Entry 4BAK (X-ray diffraction, 1.94 A resolution); this record covers chains B and D of the 3 polymer chains in the assembly.

# Chain B
Molecule: Thrombin heavy chain
Source organism: Homo sapiens
Notes: EC 3.4.21.5
UniProtKB: P00734 (THRB_HUMAN); the construct lacks a stretch of the UniProt sequence, so the offset changes along the chain: 37-184 = UniProt 364-511; 185-289 = UniProt 518-622
Sequence (259 residues; row label = number of the first residue in the row; a row labelled like 184A-184F holds insertion residues (184A, then the next letters in order)):
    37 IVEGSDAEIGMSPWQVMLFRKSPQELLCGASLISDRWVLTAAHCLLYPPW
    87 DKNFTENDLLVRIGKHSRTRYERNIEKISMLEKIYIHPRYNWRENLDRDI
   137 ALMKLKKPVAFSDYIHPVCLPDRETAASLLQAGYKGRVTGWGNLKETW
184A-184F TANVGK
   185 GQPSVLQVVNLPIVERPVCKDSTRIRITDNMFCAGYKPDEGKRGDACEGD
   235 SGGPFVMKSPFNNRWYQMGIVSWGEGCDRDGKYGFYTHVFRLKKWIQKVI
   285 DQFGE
Disordered / not traced: 184A-184F, 288-289
Disulfides: Cys64-Cys80, Cys203-Cys217, Cys231-Cys261
Covalently attached groups: N-acetylglucosamine (NAG) linked to Asn89
Metal / ion sites: Na+ site 1: Lys204, Thr207, Phe245; Na+ site 2: Arg263, Lys266
Small-molecule neighbours: M67 ((2S)-N-(4-carbamimidoylbenzyl)-1-[(2R)-2-cyclohexyl-2-{[2-oxo-2-(propylamino)ethyl]amino}acetyl]azetidine-2-carboxamide): His79, Tyr83, Trp86, Glu130, Asn131, Leu132, Glu182, Ile209, Asp229, Ala230, Cys231, Glu232, Ser235, Val255, Ser256, Trp257, Gly258, Glu259, Gly260, Cys261, Gly268, Phe269
UniProt features mapped onto this chain:
  - region: Ala218 to Val240 (High affinity receptor-binding region which is also known as the TP508 peptide)
  - active site (Charge relay system): His79, Asp135, Ser235
  - glycosylation: Asn89 (N-linked (GlcNAc...) (complex) asparagine)

# Chain D
Molecule: Hirudin variant-1
UniProtKB: P01050 (HIRV1_HIRME); residues 353-364 here correspond to UniProt positions 53-64 (UniProt number = residue number - 300)
Sequence (12 residues; numbered 353 to 364; the number before each row is that of its first residue):
   353 DGDFEEIPGEYL
Disordered / not traced: 353-354
Differences from the reference sequence: conflict Gly361 (Glu61 in P01050)
Modified residues: Tyr363 (o-sulfo-l-tyrosine; TYS)

# How chain B and chain D interact
Residue-residue contacts - 27 pairs, chain B then chain D:
  Phe55(B) - Phe356(D)  hydrophobic
  Gln60(B) - Phe356(D)
  Gln60(B) - Glu357(D)
  Gln60(B) - Glu358(D)  hydrogen bond
  Gln60(B) - Ile359(D)
  Glu61(B) - Phe356(D)
  Leu62(B) - Phe356(D)
  Leu96(B) - Ile359(D)  hydrophobic
  Leu96(B) - Tyr363(D)
  Arg98(B) - Ile359(D)
  Arg104(B) - Asp355(D)  salt bridge
  Arg104(B) - Phe356(D)
  Thr105(B) - Asp355(D)
  Thr105(B) - Phe356(D)
  Thr105(B) - Glu357(D)  hydrogen bond (backbone-backbone)
  Arg106(B) - Glu357(D)
  Tyr107(B) - Glu357(D)  hydrogen bond (backbone-side chain)
  Tyr107(B) - Glu358(D)
  Tyr107(B) - Pro360(D)
  Tyr107(B) - Tyr363(D)
  Glu112(B) - Tyr363(D)
  Lys113(B) - Tyr363(D)
  Ile114(B) - Ile359(D)  hydrophobic
  Ile114(B) - Tyr363(D)
  Met116(B) - Glu362(D)
  Met116(B) - Tyr363(D)
  Met116(B) - Leu364(D)  hydrophobic
Other interface residues (no listed pair), chain B (16 interface residues in all): Met53, Lys57

# Overview
The interface between chain B and chain D involves 16 residues on one side and 9 on the other; the contacts
include 3 hydrogen bonds and 1 salt bridge. Among the polar pairs are Arg104(B)-Asp355(D), Gln60(B)-Glu358(D)
and Tyr107(B)-Glu357(D). Chain B binds compound M67.
Here chain B is Thrombin heavy chain (Homo sapiens) and chain D is Hirudin variant-1. Entry 4BAK (Thrombin in
complex with inhibitor) was determined by X-ray diffraction, deposited together with 4BAH, 4BAM, 4BAN, 4BAO
and 4BAQ.
